6RF8 - chains N and a of the 5 polymer chains in the assembly; structure by electron microscopy, 3.80 A resolution.

[Chain N]
Molecule: Neuronal migration protein doublecortin
Source organism: Homo sapiens
UniProt: O43602 (DCX_HUMAN); numbering as in UniProt (aligned over 44-142)
Amino-acid sequence (99 residues; numbered 44 to 142; the number before each row is that of its first residue):
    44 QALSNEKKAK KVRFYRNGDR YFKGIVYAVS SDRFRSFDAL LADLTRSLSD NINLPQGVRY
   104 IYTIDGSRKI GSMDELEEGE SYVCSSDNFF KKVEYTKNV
UniProt features mapped onto this chain:
  - modified residue: Ser-47 (Phosphoserine), Tyr-70 (Phosphotyrosine), Ser-74 (Phosphoserine), Ser-90 (Phosphoserine), Ser-110 (Phosphoserine), Ser-115 (Phosphoserine)

[Chain a]
Molecule: Tubulin alpha-1B chain
Source organism: Bos taurus
UniProt: P81947 (TBA1B_BOVIN); numbering as in UniProt; present here: 1-37, 47-441
Amino-acid sequence (432 residues; row label = number of the first residue in the row; note: 9 numbers in that range are skipped by the numbering (no residue carries them; nothing is unmodelled there)):
     1 MRECISIHVG QAGVQIGNAC WELYCLEHGI QPDGQMP
    47 DSFNTFFSET GAGKHVPRAV FVDLEPTVID EVRTGTYRQL FHPEQLITGK EDAANNYARG
   107 HYTIGKEIID LVLDRIRKLA DQCTGLQGFL VFHSFGGGTG SGFTSLLMER LSVDYGKKSK
   167 LEFSIYPAPQ VSTAVVEPYN SILTTHTTLE HSDCAFMVDN EAIYDICRRN LDIERPTYTN
   227 LNRLISQIVS SITASLRFDG ALNVDLTEFQ TNLVPYPRIH FPLATYAPVI SAEKAYHEQL
   287 SVAEITNACF EPANQMVKCD PRHGKYMACC LLYRGDVVPK DVNAAIATIK TKRSIQFVDW
   347 CPTGFKVGIN YQPPTVVPGG DLAKVQRAVC MLSNTTAIAE AWARLDHKFD LMYAKRAFVH
   407 WYVGEGMEEG EFSEAREDMA ALEKDYEEVG VDSVE
Residues lining bound ligands:
  - GDP (guanosine-5'-diphosphate): Ala-247, Leu-248, Glu-254
  - GTP (guanosine-5'-triphosphate): Gly-10, Gln-11, Ala-12, Gln-15, Ile-16, Asp-69, Glu-71, Asp-98, Ala-99, Ala-100, Asn-101, Ser-140, Gly-142, Gly-143, Gly-144, Thr-145, Gly-146, Ile-171, Thr-179, Asn-206, Tyr-224, Asn-228, Ile-231

[Chain N / chain a interface]
Residue-residue contacts - 11 pairs, chain N then chain a:
  Asp-81(N) with Arg-339(a), salt bridge
  Leu-84(N) with Arg-339(a)
  Pro-98(N) with Lys-336(a)
  Gln-99(N) with Lys-336(a); Thr-337(a)
  Gly-100(N) with Thr-337(a)
  Arg-102(N) with Lys-338(a), hydrogen bond (side chain-backbone); Arg-339(a); Ile-341(a), hydrogen bond (side chain-backbone); Gln-342(a)
  Phe-132(N) with Glu-441(a)
Other interface residues (no listed pair), chain N (9 interface residues in all): Thr-88, Val-101

[Summary]
9 residues of chain N face 7 of chain a across their interface; the contacts include 2 hydrogen bonds and 1
salt bridge. Polar pairs include Asp-81(N)/Arg-339(a), Arg-102(N)/Lys-338(a) and Arg-102(N)/Ile-341(a). Chain
a binds GDP and GTP.
Here chain N is Neuronal migration protein doublecortin (Homo sapiens) and chain a is Tubulin alpha-1B chain
(Bos taurus). Entry 6RF8 (Cryo-EM structure of the N-terminal DC repeat (NDC) of NDC-NDC chimera (human
sequence) bound to 13-protofilament ...) was determined by electron microscopy.
